Entry 9I8F (electron microscopy, 3.60 A resolution); this record covers chains C and B of the 4 polymer chains in the assembly.

# Chain C (and B)
Protein: Encapsulin
Organism: Dendrosporobacter quercicolus
Notes: chain B of this document is another copy of the same molecule, construct and numbering; everything in this record applies to it too
Reference sequence: A0A1G9WS71 (A0A1G9WS71_9FIRM); residues 1-278 here = UniProt positions 1-278
Amino-acid sequence (278 residues; row label = number of the first residue in the row):
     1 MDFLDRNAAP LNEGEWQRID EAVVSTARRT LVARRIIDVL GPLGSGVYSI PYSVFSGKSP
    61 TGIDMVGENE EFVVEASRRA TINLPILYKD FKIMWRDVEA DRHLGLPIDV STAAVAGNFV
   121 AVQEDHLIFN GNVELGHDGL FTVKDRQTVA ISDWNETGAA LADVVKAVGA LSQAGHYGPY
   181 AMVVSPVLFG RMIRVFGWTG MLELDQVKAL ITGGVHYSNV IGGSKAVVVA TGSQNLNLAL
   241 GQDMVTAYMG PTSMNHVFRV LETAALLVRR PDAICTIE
Differences from the reference sequence: engineered mutation W198 (Asn in A0A1G9WS71)
What the authors report for this chain:
  - mutagenesis - N198W: unchanged stability
  - mutagenesis - N198W: decreased catalytic activity on ABTS

# Interface between chain C and chain B
Pairs across the interface - 61 pairs, chain C then chain B:
  P51(C) with L106(B)
  S53(C) with D109(B), hydrogen bond
  F55(C) with S111(B); T112(B)
  K58(C) with F119(B)
  S59(C) with K89(B), hydrogen bond; F119(B)
  P60(C) with K89(B), hydrogen bond (backbone-side chain)
  T61(C) with Y88(B); K89(B); F119(B), hydrogen bond (side chain-backbone); Q123(B)
  G62(C) with L87(B); Y88(B), hydrogen bond (backbone-backbone)
  I63(C) with I86(B); L87(B), hydrophobic; Q123(B); L127(B), hydrophobic; L135(B), hydrophobic
  D64(C) with P85(B); I86(B), hydrogen bond (backbone-backbone)
  M65(C) with Y48(B); N83(B); L84(B); P85(B), hydrophobic; L135(B), hydrophobic
  G67(C) with I86(B)
  N69(C) with Y88(B), hydrogen bond (backbone-side chain); R259(B)
  F72(C) with Y88(B); K89(B); D90(B), hydrogen bond (backbone-backbone)
  V73(C) with D90(B); K92(B)
  V74(C) with D90(B), hydrogen bond (backbone-backbone)
  E75(C) with K92(B), salt bridge
  R79(C) with D97(B), salt bridge
  V165(C) with G190(B); I193(B), hydrophobic
  S172(C) with P186(B); Y217(B); N219(B)
  Q173(C) with V187(B); N219(B)
  G175(C) with N219(B)
  Y177(C) with R29(B); T30(B); Y217(B), hydrophobic; S218(B), hydrogen bond; N219(B), hydrogen bond
  G178(C) with R29(B); Y217(B)
  P179(C) with R29(B)
  Y180(C) with Y217(B)
  W198(C) with W198(B)
  T199(C) with G200(B); M201(B)
  Q206(C) with L202(B)
  L210(C) with I193(B), hydrophobic
  Q234(C) with T26(B), hydrogen bond; R29(B), hydrogen bond
Also at the interface, not in a pair above, chain C (41 interface residues in all): L43, I50, Y52, V66, E68, E70, L161, F196, R269, R270
Also at the interface, not in a pair above, chain B (42 interface residues in all): F91, M94, V115, A116, V120, N132, V195, M249

# Summary
Chain C and chain B form an interface of 41 and 42 residues respectively, with 13 hydrogen bonds and 2 salt
bridges. Among the polar pairs are E75(C)-K92(B), R79(C)-D97(B) and S53(C)-D109(B). The paper reports that
N198W of chain C reduces catalytic activity on ABTS; N198W of chain C leaves stability unchanged.
Chain C and chain B are both Encapsulin (Dendrosporobacter quercicolus); the structure, Structure of
Encapsulin from Dendrosporobacter quercicolus, mutant N198W, was determined by electron microscopy, deposited
together with 9I8D and 9I8E.
